PDB entry 6G40 | X-ray diffraction, 2.49 A resolution | chain A

Chain A:
Protein: N-glycosylase/DNA lyase
Organism: Mus musculus
Notes: EC 3.2.2.-, 4.2.99.18
UniProtKB: O08760 (OGG1_MOUSE); residues 9-325 here = UniProt positions 9-325
Chain sequence (318 residues; row label = number of the first residue in the row):
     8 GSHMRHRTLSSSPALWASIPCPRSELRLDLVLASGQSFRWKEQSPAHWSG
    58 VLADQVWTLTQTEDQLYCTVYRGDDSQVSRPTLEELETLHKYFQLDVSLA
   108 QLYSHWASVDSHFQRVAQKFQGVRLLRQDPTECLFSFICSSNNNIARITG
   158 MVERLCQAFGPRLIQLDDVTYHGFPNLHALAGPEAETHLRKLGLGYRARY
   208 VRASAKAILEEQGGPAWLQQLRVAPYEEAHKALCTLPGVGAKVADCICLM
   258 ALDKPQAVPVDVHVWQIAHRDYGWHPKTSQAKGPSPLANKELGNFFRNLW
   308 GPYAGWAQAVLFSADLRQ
Unresolved in the structure: 8-9
Differences from the reference sequence: expression tag (8); conflict H10 (Ser in O08760)
Metal / ion sites: Ni2+: H276, H282 (shared with 2 residues of chain B; 2 residues of chain C)
Ligand contacts: ELK (N-(3-methoxy-4-methyl-phenyl)-4-(4-methoxy-2-oxidanylidene-3H-benzimidazol-1-yl)piperidine-1-carboxamide): S41, G42, Q43, F45, F144, S147, N150, N151, I152, K249, C253, L256, M257, P266, H270, G312, Q315, A316, F319, D322, L323
Swiss-Prot annotation at these positions:
  - active site: K249 (Schiff-base intermediate with DNA)
  - binding site (DNA): N149, R154, R204, H270, Q287
  - binding site (8-oxoguanine): P266, D268, Q315, F319
Reported in the primary citation:
  - binding site for ELK: D322 (from molecular simulation)
  - binding site for ELK: G42, K249
  - contacts within the chain: D268-H270, K249-D268 (from molecular simulation)
  - catalytic residues: K249 (citing earlier work)

Summary:
Chain A binds compound ELK. H276 and H282 form the Ni2+ site. From UniProt: active-site residue K249, 5
DNA-binding residues and 4 residues binding 8-oxoguanine. From the paper: the catalytic residue K249; a
binding site for ELK at D322, G42 and K249.
Chain A is N-glycosylase/DNA lyase (Mus musculus); the structure, Structure of the mouse 8-oxoguanine DNA
Glycosylase mOGG1 in complex with ligand TH9525, was determined by X-ray diffraction.
